Entry 9B1X (electron microscopy, 3.07 A resolution); this record covers chains A and M of the 54 polymer chains in the assembly.

[Chain A]
Molecule: 16S rRNA
Organism: Mycolicibacterium smegmatis
Sequence (1528 nucleotides; numbered 1 to 1528; the number before each row is that of its first residue):
     1 UUUUUGUUUG GAGAGUUUGA UCCUGGCUCA GGACGAACGC UGGCGGCGUG CUUAACACAU
    61 GCAAGUCGAA CGGAAAGGCC CUUUCGGGGG UACUCGAGUG GCGAACGGGU GAGUAACACG
   121 UGGGUGAUCU GCCCUGCACU UUGGGAUAAG CCUGGGAAAC UGGGUCUAAU ACCGAAUACA
   181 CCCUGCUGGU CGCAUGGCCU GGUAGGGGAA AGCUUUUGCG GUGUGGGAUG GGCCCGCGGC
   241 CUAUCAGCUU GUUGGUGGGG UGAUGGCCUA CCAAGGCGAC GACGGGUAGC CGGCCUGAGA
   301 GGGUGACCGG CCACACUGGG ACUGAGAUAC GGCCCAGACU CCUACGGGAG GCAGCAGUGG
   361 GGAAUAUUGC ACAAUGGGCG CAAGCCUGAU GCAGCGACGC CGCGUGAGGG AUGACGGCCU
   421 UCGGGUUGUA AACCUCUUUC AGCACAGACG AAGCGCAAGU GACGGUAUGU GCAGAAGAAG
   481 GACCGGCCAA CUACGUGCCA GCAGCCGCGG UAAUACGUAG GGUCCGAGCG UUGUCCGGAA
   541 UUACUGGGCG UAAAGAGCUC GUAGGUGGUU UGUCGCGUUG UUCGUGAAAA CUCACAGCUU
   601 AACUGUGGGC GUGCGGGCGA UACGGGCAGA CUAGAGUACU GCAGGGGAGA CUGGAAUUCC
   661 UGGUGUAGCG GUGGAAUGCG CAGAUAUCAG GAGGAACACC GGUGGCGAAG GCGGGUCUCU
   721 GGGCAGUAAC UGACGCUGAG GAGCGAAAGC GUGGGGAGCG AACAGGAUUA GAUACCCUGG
   781 UAGUCCACGC CGUAAACGGU GGGUACUAGG UGUGGGUUUC CUUCCUUGGG AUCCGUGCCG
   841 UAGCUAACGC AUUAAGUACC CCGCCUGGGG AGUACGGCCG CAAGGCUAAA ACUCAAAGGA
   901 AUUGACGGGG GCCCGCACAA GCGGCGGAGC AUGUGGAUUA AUUCGAUGCA ACGCGAAGAA
   961 CCUUACCUGG GUUUGACAUG CACAGGACGC CGGCAGAGAU GUCGGUUCCC UUGUGGCCUG
  1021 UGUGCAGGUG GUGCAUGGCU GUCGUCAGCU CGUGUCGUGA GAUGUUGGGU UAAGUCCCGC
  1081 AACGAGCGCA ACCCUUGUCU CAUGUUGCCA GCACGUUAUG GUGGGGACUC GUGAGAGACU
  1141 GCCGGGGUCA ACUCGGAGGA AGGUGGGGAU GACGUCAAGU CAUCAUGCCC CUUAUGUCCA
  1201 GGGCUUCACA CAUGCUACAA UGGCCGGUAC AAAGGGCUGC GAUGCCGUGA GGUGGAGCGA
  1261 AUCCUUUCAA AGCCGGUCUC AGUUCGGAUC GGGGUCUGCA ACUCGACCCC GUGAAGUCGG
  1321 AGUCGCUAGU AAUCGCAGAU CAGCAACGCU GCGGUGAAUA CGUUCCCGGG CCUUGUACAC
  1381 ACCGCCCGUC ACGUCAUGAA AGUCGGUAAC ACCCGAAGCC GGUGGCCUAA CCCUUGUGGA
  1441 GGGAGCCGUC GAAGGUGGGA UCGGCGAUUG GGACGAAGUC GUAACAAGGU AGCCGUACCG
  1501 GAAGGUGCGG CUGGAUCACC UCCUUUCU
Unresolved in the structure: 1-6, 1518-1528
Metal / ion sites: Mg2+ site 1 near U9 (its only coordinating residue here); Mg2+ site 2: U16 (shared with 1 residue of chain E); Mg2+ site 3: U17, U18; Mg2+ site 4 near G25 (its only coordinating residue here); Mg2+ site 5 near A37 (its only coordinating residue here); Mg2+ site 6: U41, G42; Mg2+ site 7: G48, U49, G396; Mg2+ site 8: U52, G111; Mg2+ site 9 near A57 (its only coordinating residue here); Mg2+ site 10: G65, U66, G101, C102; Mg2+ site 11 near G96 (its only coordinating residue here); Mg2+ site 12: A104, A105, G326; 142 more Mg2+ sites not listed

[Chain M]
Name: Small ribosomal subunit protein uS13
Organism: Mycolicibacterium smegmatis
UniProt: A0QSL5 (RS13_MYCS2); residue numbers follow UniProt; this construct covers 1-124
Sequence (124 residues; numbered 1 to 124; the number before each row is that of its first residue):
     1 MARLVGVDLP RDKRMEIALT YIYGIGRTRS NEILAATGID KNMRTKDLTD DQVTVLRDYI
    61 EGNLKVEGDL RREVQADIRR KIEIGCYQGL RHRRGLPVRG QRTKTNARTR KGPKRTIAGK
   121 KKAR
Unresolved in the structure: 1, 118-124

[Interface between chain A and chain M]
Contacting residue pairs (72):
  G929(A) with Arg108(M), phosphate contact; Thr109(M), hydrogen bond to the phosphate
  C930(A) with Asn106(M), hydrogen bond to the phosphate; Ala107(M), hydrogen bond to the phosphate; Thr109(M), phosphate contact
  A931(A) with Gln101(M), phosphate contact; Asn106(M), hydrogen bond to the phosphate
  U932(A) with Arg102(M), salt bridge to the phosphate; Thr105(M), base contact
  G933(A) with Arg102(M), salt bridge to the phosphate; Thr105(M), base contact
  U1206(A) with Gln101(M), phosphate contact; Thr103(M), phosphate contact
  C1207(A) with Arg91(M), salt bridge to the phosphate; Leu96(M), phosphate contact; Thr103(M), phosphate contact; Lys104(M), hydrogen bond to the base; Lys111(M), hydrogen bond to the phosphate
  A1208(A) with Leu96(M), phosphate contact; Lys111(M), salt bridge to the phosphate; Arg115(M), hydrogen bond to the sugar; Ile117(M), base contact
  C1209(A) with Lys104(M), hydrogen bond to the base; Arg108(M), salt bridge to the phosphate; Lys111(M), salt bridge to the phosphate; Lys114(M), phosphate contact; Arg115(M), hydrogen bond to the phosphate
  A1210(A) with Thr105(M), base contact; Lys114(M), salt bridge to the phosphate
  C1211(A) with Thr105(M), base contact
  U1277(A) with Asn42(M), hydrogen bond to the sugar
  C1278(A) with Arg44(M), phosphate contact
  U1279(A) with Arg44(M), salt bridge to the phosphate
  U1283(A) with Lys13(M), phosphate contact
  U1284(A) with Lys13(M), salt bridge to the phosphate; Arg14(M), hydrogen bond to the base; Ile17(M), sugar contact; Asn42(M), base contact
  C1285(A) with Arg27(M), salt bridge to the phosphate
  G1287(A) with Arg27(M), hydrogen bond to the base
  A1288(A) with Thr109(M), base contact
  U1289(A) with Gln101(M), hydrogen bond to the phosphate; Arg110(M), sugar contact
  C1290(A) with His92(M), phosphate contact; Pro97(M), phosphate contact; Val98(M), hydrogen bond to the phosphate; Arg99(M), salt bridge to the phosphate; Arg110(M), sugar contact
  G1291(A) with Asp77(M), phosphate contact; Gln88(M), phosphate contact; His92(M), salt bridge to the phosphate; Arg99(M), salt bridge to the phosphate
  G1292(A) with Asp77(M), phosphate contact; Arg80(M), salt bridge to the phosphate
  U1303(A) with Tyr87(M), sugar contact
  C1304(A) with Gly100(M), phosphate contact
  G1305(A) with Arg99(M), phosphate contact
  C1310(A) with Thr28(M), hydrogen bond to the phosphate; Arg29(M), hydrogen bond to the sugar
  G1311(A) with Tyr23(M), hydrogen bond to the sugar; Gly24(M), sugar contact; Ile25(M), phosphate contact; Gly26(M), hydrogen bond to the phosphate; Arg27(M), hydrogen bond to the phosphate; Thr28(M), hydrogen bond to the phosphate; Arg29(M), hydrogen bond to the phosphate
  U1312(A) with Thr20(M), phosphate contact; Ile22(M), phosphate contact; Tyr23(M), phosphate contact; Ile25(M), phosphate contact; Gly26(M), phosphate contact
  G1313(A) with Tyr23(M), phosphate contact
Also at the interface, not in a pair above, chain A (36 interface residues in all): U934, G936, A1281, C1302, C1309, A1314
Also at the interface, not in a pair above, chain M (43 interface residues in all): Glu16, Tyr21, Val74, Pro113

[In short]
The interface between chain A and chain M involves 36 residues on one side and 43 on the other, with 21
hydrogen bonds and 14 salt bridges. Polar contacts include C1207(A)-Lys104(M), C1209(A)-Lys104(M) and
U1284(A)-Arg14(M). U17(A) and U18(A) coordinate Mg2+ site 3.
Chain A is 16S rRNA and chain M is Small ribosomal subunit protein uS13, both from Mycolicibacterium
smegmatis; the structure, HWS19 strain gidB mutant mycobacterial ribosome, was determined by electron
microscopy.
